Entry 9E4X (X-ray diffraction, 2.82 A resolution); this record covers chains A and B.

# Chain A (and B)
Molecule: Amino acid adenylation domain protein
Source organism: Moorena producens 3L
Notes: chain B of this document is another copy of the same molecule, construct and numbering; everything in this record applies to it too
Reference sequence: F4Y2B0 (F4Y2B0_9CYAN); numbering as in UniProt (aligned over 1908-2303)
Chain sequence (399 residues; each row starts with the number of its first residue):
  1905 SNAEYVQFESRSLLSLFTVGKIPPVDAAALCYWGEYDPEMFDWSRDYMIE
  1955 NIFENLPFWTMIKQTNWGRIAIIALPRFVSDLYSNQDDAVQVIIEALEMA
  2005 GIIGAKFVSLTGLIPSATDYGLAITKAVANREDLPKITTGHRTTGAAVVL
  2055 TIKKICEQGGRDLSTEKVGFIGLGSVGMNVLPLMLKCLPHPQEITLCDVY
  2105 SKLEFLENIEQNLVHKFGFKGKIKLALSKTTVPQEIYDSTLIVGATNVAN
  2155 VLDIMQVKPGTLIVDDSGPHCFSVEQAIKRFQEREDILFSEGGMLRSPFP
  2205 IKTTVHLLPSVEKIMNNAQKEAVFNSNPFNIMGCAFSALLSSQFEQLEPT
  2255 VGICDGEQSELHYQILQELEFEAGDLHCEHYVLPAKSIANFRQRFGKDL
Disordered / not traced: 1905-1907, 1939-1947, 2303 (chain B: 1905-1907, 1940-1944, 2216-2225, 2302-2303)
Construct notes: expression tag (1905-1907)
Reported in the primary citation:
  - catalytic residues: Cys-2238 (proposed by the authors, not directly observed)

# Chain A / chain B interface
Residue-residue contacts - 29 pairs, chain A then chain B:
  Ser-1914(A) / Glu-1958(B)
  Arg-1915(A) / Glu-1958(B)  hydrogen bond (side chain-backbone)
  Arg-1915(A) / Asn-1959(B)  hydrogen bond (side chain-backbone)
  Arg-1915(A) / Leu-1960(B)
  Leu-1918(A) / Leu-1918(B)  hydrophobic
  Leu-1918(A) / Thr-1922(B)
  Ser-1919(A) / Leu-1960(B)
  Thr-1922(A) / Leu-1918(B)
  Thr-1922(A) / Glu-2002(B)
  Thr-1922(A) / Met-2003(B)  hydrogen bond (backbone-backbone)
  Val-1923(A) / Leu-1960(B)  hydrophobic
  Val-1923(A) / Pro-1961(B)
  Val-1923(A) / Glu-1999(B)
  Val-1923(A) / Glu-2002(B)
  Val-1923(A) / Met-2003(B)  hydrophobic
  Gly-1924(A) / Glu-2002(B)
  Lys-1925(A) / Glu-1999(B)
  Glu-1958(A) / Arg-1915(B)  hydrogen bond (backbone-side chain)
  Leu-1960(A) / Ser-1919(B)
  Leu-1960(A) / Val-1923(B)  hydrophobic
  Pro-1961(A) / Val-1923(B)
  Glu-1999(A) / Val-1923(B)
  Glu-1999(A) / Lys-1925(B)  salt bridge
  Glu-2002(A) / Thr-1922(B)
  Glu-2002(A) / Val-1923(B)
  Glu-2002(A) / Gly-1924(B)
  Met-2003(A) / Thr-1922(B)  hydrogen bond (backbone-backbone)
  Met-2003(A) / Val-1923(B)  hydrophobic
  Ile-2006(A) / Thr-1922(B)
Also at the interface, not in a pair above, chain A (18 interface residues in all): Leu-1920, Phe-1921, Asn-1959
Also at the interface, not in a pair above, chain B (16 interface residues in all): Leu-1920, Ile-2006

# In short
18 residues of chain A face 16 of chain B across their interface; the contacts include 5 hydrogen bonds and 1
salt bridge. Polar pairs include Glu-1999(A)/Lys-1925(B), Arg-1915(A)/Glu-1958(B) and Arg-1915(A)/Asn-1959(B).
From the paper: the catalytic residue Cys-2238(A).
Both chains are Amino acid adenylation domain protein (Moorena producens 3L). Entry 9E4X (TAD from Carmabin
Biosynthetic Pathway - Crystal Form 2) was determined by X-ray diffraction, deposited together with 9E4S, 9E4U
and 9E56.
